Entry 5MG0 (X-ray diffraction, 1.65 A resolution); this record covers chain A.

[Chain A]
Protein: Bacteriophytochrome
From: Deinococcus radiodurans (strain ATCC 13939 / DSM 20539 / JCM 16871 / LMG 4051 / NBRC 15346 / NCIMB 9279 / R1 / VKM B-1422)
Notes: EC 2.7.13.3
Reference sequence: Q9RZA4 (BPHY_DEIRA); numbering as in UniProt (aligned over 1-321)
Sequence (342 residues; row label = number of the first residue in the row; numbers below 1 keep their minus sign (Met-14 is residue -14)):
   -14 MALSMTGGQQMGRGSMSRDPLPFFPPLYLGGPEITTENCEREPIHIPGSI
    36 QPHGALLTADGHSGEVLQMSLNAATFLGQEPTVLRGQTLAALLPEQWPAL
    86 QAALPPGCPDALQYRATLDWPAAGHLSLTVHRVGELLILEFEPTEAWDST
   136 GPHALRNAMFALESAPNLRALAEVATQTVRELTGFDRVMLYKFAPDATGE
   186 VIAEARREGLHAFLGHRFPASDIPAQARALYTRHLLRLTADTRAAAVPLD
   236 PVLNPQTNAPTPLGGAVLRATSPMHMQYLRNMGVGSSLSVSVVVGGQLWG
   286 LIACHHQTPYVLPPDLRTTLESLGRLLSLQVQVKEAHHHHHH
Disordered / not traced: -14 to 3, 107-108
Glycans and other covalent adducts: 2(R),3(E)- phytochromobilin (LBV) linked to Cys24
Construct notes: initiating methionine (-14); expression tag (-13 to 0, 322-327); engineered mutation Ser307 (Tyr in Q9RZA4)
Metal / ion sites: Ni2+: His110, His325
Small-molecule neighbours: 2(R),3(E)- phytochromobilin (LBV; 3-[2-[(Z)-[3-(2-carboxyethyl)-5-[(Z)-(4-ethenyl-3-methyl-5-oxidanylidene-pyrrol-2-ylidene)methyl]-4-methyl-pyrrol-1-ium -2-ylidene]methyl]-5-[(Z)-[(3E)-3-ethylidene-4-methyl-5-oxidanylidene-pyrrolidin-2-ylidene]methyl]-4-methyl-1H-pyrrol-3- yl]propanoic acid): Thr20, Thr21, Glu27, Ile29, Met174, Tyr176, Phe198, Phe203, Ser206, Asp207, Ile208, Pro209, Ala212, Tyr216, Arg222, Arg254, Ala255, Thr256, Ser257, Met259, His260, Tyr263, Leu264, Met267, Ser272, Leu273, Ser274, Leu286, Ala288, His290
Curated features (UniProtKB/Swiss-Prot):
  - binding site (a tetrapyrrole): Cys24
What the authors report for this chain:
  - binding site for 2(R),3(E)- phytochromobilin: Cys24

[In short]
Covalently linked 2(R),3(E)- phytochromobilin: at Cys24. His110 and His325 coordinate Ni2+. UniProt lists
tetrapyrrole-binding residue Cys24. From the paper: a binding site for 2(R),3(E)- phytochromobilin at Cys24.
Chain A is Bacteriophytochrome (Deinococcus radiodurans (strain ATCC 13939 / DSM 20539 / JCM 16871 / LMG 4051
/ NBRC 15346 / NCIMB 9279 / R1 / VKM B-1422)); the structure, Structure of PAS-GAF fragment of Deinococcus
phytochrome by serial femtosecond crystallography, was determined by X-ray diffraction (same publication as
5MG1).
